Entry 5IR1 (X-ray diffraction, 2.48 A resolution); this record covers chains A and E of the 3 polymer chains in the assembly.

== Chain A ==
Molecule: Cetuximab Fab light chain
Source organism: Mus MUSCULUS, homo sapiens
Notes: antibody fragment or engineered binder
Chain sequence (213 residues; numbered 1 to 213; the number before each row is that of its first residue):
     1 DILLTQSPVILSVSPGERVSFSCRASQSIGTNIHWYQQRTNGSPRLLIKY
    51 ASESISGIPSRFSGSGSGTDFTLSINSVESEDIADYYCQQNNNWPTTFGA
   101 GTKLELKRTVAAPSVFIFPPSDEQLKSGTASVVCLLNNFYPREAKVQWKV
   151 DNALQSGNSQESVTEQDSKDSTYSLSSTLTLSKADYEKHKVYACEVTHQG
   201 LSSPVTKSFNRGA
Disulfide bonds: C23-C88, C134-C194

== Chain E ==
Molecule: Meditope variant
Chain sequence (12 residues; each row starts with the number of its first residue):
     1 GQXDLSTRRLKG
Modified positions: 6CV (3-bromo-L-phenylalanine) at position 3
Covalently attached groups: covalent link G1-G12
From the paper describing this entry:
  - conformationally variable residues (side-chain flip): L5

== Interface between chain A and chain E ==
Contacting residue pairs (15; chain A residue first):
  Q38(A) with R9(E)
  R39(A) with R9(E)
  T40(A) with T7(E); R9(E), hydrogen bond
  N41(A) with R8(E)
  G42(A) with R8(E), hydrogen bond (backbone-side chain)
  A84(A) with R9(E)
  D85(A) with R9(E), salt bridge; L10(E), hydrogen bond (side chain-backbone)
  Y87(A) with L10(E)
  A100(A) with L10(E)
  G101(A) with L10(E)
  K103(A) with L10(E), hydrogen bond (side chain-backbone)
  E165(A) with T7(E); R9(E)
Also at the interface, not in a pair above, chain A (15 interface residues in all): S43, T102, R142
Also at the interface, not in a pair above, chain E (7 interface residues in all): G1, 6CV_3, K11

== In short ==
Chain A and chain E form an interface of 15 and 7 residues respectively, with 4 hydrogen bonds and 1 salt
bridge. Polar contacts include D85(A)-R9(E), T40(A)-R9(E) and G42(A)-R8(E). From the paper: conformational
variability at L5(E).
Chain A is Cetuximab Fab light chain (Mus MUSCULUS, homo sapiens) and chain E is Meditope variant; the
structure, Cetuximab Fab in complex with 3-bromophenylalanine meditope variant, was determined by X-ray
diffraction, deposited together with 5ETU, 5EUK, 5F88, 5FF6, 5I2I, 5IOP and 7 further entries.
